PDB entry 4M7A | X-ray diffraction, 2.78 A resolution | chains M and N of the 8 polymer chains in the assembly

# Chain M
Name: U6 snRNA-associated Sm-like protein LSm7
From: Saccharomyces cerevisiae
Reference sequence: P53905 (LSM7_YEAST); numbering as in UniProt (aligned over 1-115)
Amino-acid sequence (115 residues; numbered 1 to 115; the number before each row is that of its first residue):
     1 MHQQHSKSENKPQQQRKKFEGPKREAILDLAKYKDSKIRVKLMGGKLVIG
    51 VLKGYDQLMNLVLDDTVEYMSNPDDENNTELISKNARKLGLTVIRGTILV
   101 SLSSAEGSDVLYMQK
Disordered / not traced: 1-26, 71-84, 106-115
Swiss-Prot annotation at these positions:
  - mutagenesis: Arg95 (R95A: Slightly reduces affinity for poly-U RNA ends)

# Chain N
Name: U6 snRNA-associated Sm-like protein LSm4
From: Saccharomyces cerevisiae
Reference sequence: P40070 (LSM4_YEAST); residues 1-93 here = UniProt positions 1-93
Amino-acid sequence (93 residues; each row starts with the number of its first residue):
     1 MLPLYLLTNAKGQQMQIELKNGEIIQGILTNVDNWMNLTLSNVTEYSEES
    51 AINSEDNAESSKAVKLNEIYIRGTFIKFIKLQDNIIDKVKQQI
Disordered / not traced: 48-63, 84-93
Swiss-Prot annotation at these positions:
  - mutagenesis: Arg72 (R72A: Slightly reduces affinity for poly-U RNA ends)

# Chain M / chain N interface
Residue-residue contacts - 22 pairs, chain M then chain N:
  Ile27(M) with Asn31(N); Val32(N); Asp33(N); Asn37(N); Thr39(N)
  Leu28(M) with Glu68(N); Tyr70(N), hydrophobic
  Lys32(M) with Glu68(N), salt bridge
  Tyr33(M) with Glu68(N)
  Arg39(M) with Glu45(N), salt bridge
  Lys41(M) with Glu23(N), salt bridge
  Met43(M) with Phe75(N), hydrophobic
  Met59(M) with Tyr70(N)
  Gly96(M) with Arg72(N), hydrogen bond (backbone-side chain)
  Leu99(M) with Arg72(N), hydrogen bond (backbone-side chain)
  Val100(M) with Ile71(N); Arg72(N), hydrogen bond (backbone-backbone); Phe75(N), hydrophobic
  Ser101(M) with Tyr70(N)
  Leu102(M) with Ile69(N); Tyr70(N), hydrogen bond (backbone-backbone)
  Ser103(M) with Leu66(N)
Other interface residues (no listed pair), chain M (16 interface residues in all): Thr97, Ser104
Other interface residues (no listed pair), chain N (17 interface residues in all): Leu38, Val64, Thr74

# Summary
16 residues of chain M and 17 residues of chain N are in contact, with 4 hydrogen bonds and 3 salt bridges.
Among the polar pairs are Lys32(M)-Glu68(N), Arg39(M)-Glu45(N) and Lys41(M)-Glu23(N).
Chain M is U6 snRNA-associated Sm-like protein LSm7 and chain N is U6 snRNA-associated Sm-like protein LSm4,
both from Saccharomyces cerevisiae; the structure, Crystal structure of Lsm2-8 complex bound to the 3' end
sequence of U6 snRNA, was determined by X-ray diffraction (same publication as 4M77, 4M78, 4M7D and 4M75).
